Entry 5H58 (X-ray diffraction, 3.99 A resolution); this record covers chains B and F of the 6 polymer chains in the assembly.

# Chain B
Molecule: CprB
Organism: Streptomyces coelicolor A3(2)
Reference sequence: O66122 (O66122_STRCH); residues 1-215 here = UniProt positions 1-215
Chain sequence (215 residues; row label = number of the first residue in the row):
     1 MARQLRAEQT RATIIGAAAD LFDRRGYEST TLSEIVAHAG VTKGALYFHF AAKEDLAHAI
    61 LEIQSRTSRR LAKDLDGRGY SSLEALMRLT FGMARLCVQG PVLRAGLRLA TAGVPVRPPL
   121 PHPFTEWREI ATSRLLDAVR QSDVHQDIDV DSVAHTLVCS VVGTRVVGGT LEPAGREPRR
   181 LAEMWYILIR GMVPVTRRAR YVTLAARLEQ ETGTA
Disordered / not traced: 1-4, 166-169, 213-215
Reported in the primary citation:
  - binding site for the 27-nt DNA strand: Thr31, Leu32, Ser33, Thr42, Lys43, Gly44, Tyr47, Phe48
  - binding site for the 27-nt DNA strand (chain F): Lys43, Tyr47
  - binding site for the 27-nt DNA strand: Arg6 (from molecular simulation)

# Chain F
Molecule: 27-nt DNA strand
Sequence (27 nucleotides; row label = number of the first residue in the row):
     1 GAACTCAACA GACCGTGCCG CCTGCCT
Disordered / not traced: 1-3, 26-27

# Chain B / chain F interface
Contacting residue pairs (15):
  Ala7(B) with DA7(F), phosphate contact; DA8(F), phosphate contact
  Glu8(B) with DA7(F), phosphate contact
  Thr10(B) with DA8(F), phosphate contact
  Thr42(B) with DC9(F), hydrogen bond to the phosphate; DA10(F), phosphate contact
  Lys43(B) with DG11(F), base contact; DA12(F), base contact
  Gly44(B) with DC9(F), base contact; DA10(F), hydrogen bond to the base
  Ala45(B) with DA8(F), sugar contact; DC9(F), phosphate contact
  Phe48(B) with DA7(F), phosphate contact; DA8(F), phosphate contact
  His49(B) with DA8(F), salt bridge to the phosphate
Also at the interface, not in a pair above, chain B (11 interface residues in all): Leu5, Val41
Also at the interface, not in a pair above, chain F (7 interface residues in all): DC6

# In short
11 residues of chain B and 7 residues of chain F are in contact, with 2 hydrogen bonds and 1 salt bridge.
Among the polar pairs are Gly44(B)-DA10(F), Thr42(B)-DC9(F) and His49(B)-DA8(F). From the paper: a binding
site for the 27-nt DNA strand at Thr31(B), Leu32(B) and Ser33(B) among others; a binding site for the 27-nt
DNA strand (chain F) at Lys43(B) and Tyr47(B).
Here chain B is CprB (Streptomyces coelicolor A3(2)) and chain F is a 27-nt DNA strand. Entry 5H58 (Structural
and dynamics studies of the TetR family protein, CprB from Streptomyces coelicolor in complex with ...) was
determined by X-ray diffraction.
